PDB entry 8UCS | electron microscopy, 2.40 A resolution | chains A and B of the 10 polymer chains in the assembly

Chain A (and B):
Protein: OmpA family protein
From: Clostridium sporogenes
Notes: chain B of this document is another copy of the same molecule, construct and numbering; everything in this record applies to it too
Reference sequence: J7SFK3 (J7SFK3_CLOS1); residues 1-251 here = UniProt positions 1-251
Amino-acid sequence (290 residues; row label = number of the first residue in the row):
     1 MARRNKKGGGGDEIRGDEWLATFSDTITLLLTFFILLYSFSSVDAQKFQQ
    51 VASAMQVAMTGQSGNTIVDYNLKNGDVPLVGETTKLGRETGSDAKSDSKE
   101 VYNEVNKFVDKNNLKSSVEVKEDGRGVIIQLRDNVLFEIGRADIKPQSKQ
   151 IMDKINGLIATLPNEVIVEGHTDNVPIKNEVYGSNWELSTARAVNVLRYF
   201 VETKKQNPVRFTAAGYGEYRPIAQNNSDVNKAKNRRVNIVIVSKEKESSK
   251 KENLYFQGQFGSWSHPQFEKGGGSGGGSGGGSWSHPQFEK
Not modelled in the structure: 1-15, 61-290 (chain B: 1-10, 61-290)
Sequence notes: expression tag (252-290)

How chain A and chain B interact:
Contacting residue pairs (41):
  Ala21(A) with Leu20(B), hydrophobic
  Phe23(A) with Ser24(B)
  Ser24(A) with Leu20(B); Phe23(B); Ser24(B)
  Ile27(A) with Ile27(B), hydrophobic; Thr28(B); Leu31(B), hydrophobic
  Thr28(A) with Phe23(B); Ile27(B)
  Leu30(A) with Leu31(B), hydrophobic
  Leu31(A) with Ile27(B), hydrophobic; Leu30(B); Leu31(B), hydrophobic; Phe34(B), hydrophobic
  Phe34(A) with Leu31(B), hydrophobic; Ile35(B), hydrophobic; Tyr38(B), hydrophobic
  Ile35(A) with Phe34(B), hydrophobic
  Leu37(A) with Tyr38(B), hydrophobic
  Tyr38(A) with Phe34(B), hydrophobic; Leu37(B), hydrophobic
  Phe40(A) with Ser42(B); Val43(B); Asp44(B), hydrogen bond (backbone-backbone); Lys47(B); Val51(B), hydrophobic
  Ser41(A) with Ser41(B); Ser42(B); Val43(B)
  Ser42(A) with Ser41(B); Ser42(B), hydrogen bond (backbone-backbone)
  Val43(A) with Phe40(B)
  Asp44(A) with Phe40(B), hydrogen bond (backbone-backbone)
  Lys47(A) with Ser39(B), hydrogen bond (side chain-backbone); Phe40(B); Ser41(B), hydrogen bond (side chain-backbone)
  Phe48(A) with Phe40(B)
  Val51(A) with Leu36(B), hydrophobic; Ser39(B)
  Met55(A) with Leu36(B), hydrophobic
Interface residues without a listed pair, chain A (23 interface residues in all): Asp17, Leu20, Leu36
Interface residues without a listed pair, chain B (23 interface residues in all): Arg15, Phe48, Met55

Summary:
Chain A and chain B each contribute 23 residues to their interface; the contacts include 5 hydrogen bonds.
Among the polar pairs are Lys47(A)-Ser39(B), Lys47(A)-Ser41(B) and Phe40(A)-Asp44(B).
Both chains are OmpA family protein (Clostridium sporogenes). Entry 8UCS (Cryo-EM structure of the flagellar
MotAB stator bound to FliG) was determined by electron microscopy together with 8UMD, 8UMX, 8UOX and 8UPL from
the same study.
